PDB entry 6DBI | electron microscopy, 3.40 A resolution | chains A and H of the 10 polymer chains in the assembly

== Chain A ==
Molecule: Recombination activating gene 1 - MBP chimera
Source organism: Escherichia coli
Notes: EC 2.3.2.27
UniProtKB: chimeric construct of P0AEX9, O13033: residues -113 to 250 from P0AEX9 (MALE_ECOLI) positions 29-392 (UniProt number = residue number + 142); residues 271-1031 from O13033 positions 271-1031 (same numbers)
Amino-acid sequence (1159 residues; row label = number of the first residue in the row; numbers below 1 keep their minus sign (Met-127 is residue -127)):
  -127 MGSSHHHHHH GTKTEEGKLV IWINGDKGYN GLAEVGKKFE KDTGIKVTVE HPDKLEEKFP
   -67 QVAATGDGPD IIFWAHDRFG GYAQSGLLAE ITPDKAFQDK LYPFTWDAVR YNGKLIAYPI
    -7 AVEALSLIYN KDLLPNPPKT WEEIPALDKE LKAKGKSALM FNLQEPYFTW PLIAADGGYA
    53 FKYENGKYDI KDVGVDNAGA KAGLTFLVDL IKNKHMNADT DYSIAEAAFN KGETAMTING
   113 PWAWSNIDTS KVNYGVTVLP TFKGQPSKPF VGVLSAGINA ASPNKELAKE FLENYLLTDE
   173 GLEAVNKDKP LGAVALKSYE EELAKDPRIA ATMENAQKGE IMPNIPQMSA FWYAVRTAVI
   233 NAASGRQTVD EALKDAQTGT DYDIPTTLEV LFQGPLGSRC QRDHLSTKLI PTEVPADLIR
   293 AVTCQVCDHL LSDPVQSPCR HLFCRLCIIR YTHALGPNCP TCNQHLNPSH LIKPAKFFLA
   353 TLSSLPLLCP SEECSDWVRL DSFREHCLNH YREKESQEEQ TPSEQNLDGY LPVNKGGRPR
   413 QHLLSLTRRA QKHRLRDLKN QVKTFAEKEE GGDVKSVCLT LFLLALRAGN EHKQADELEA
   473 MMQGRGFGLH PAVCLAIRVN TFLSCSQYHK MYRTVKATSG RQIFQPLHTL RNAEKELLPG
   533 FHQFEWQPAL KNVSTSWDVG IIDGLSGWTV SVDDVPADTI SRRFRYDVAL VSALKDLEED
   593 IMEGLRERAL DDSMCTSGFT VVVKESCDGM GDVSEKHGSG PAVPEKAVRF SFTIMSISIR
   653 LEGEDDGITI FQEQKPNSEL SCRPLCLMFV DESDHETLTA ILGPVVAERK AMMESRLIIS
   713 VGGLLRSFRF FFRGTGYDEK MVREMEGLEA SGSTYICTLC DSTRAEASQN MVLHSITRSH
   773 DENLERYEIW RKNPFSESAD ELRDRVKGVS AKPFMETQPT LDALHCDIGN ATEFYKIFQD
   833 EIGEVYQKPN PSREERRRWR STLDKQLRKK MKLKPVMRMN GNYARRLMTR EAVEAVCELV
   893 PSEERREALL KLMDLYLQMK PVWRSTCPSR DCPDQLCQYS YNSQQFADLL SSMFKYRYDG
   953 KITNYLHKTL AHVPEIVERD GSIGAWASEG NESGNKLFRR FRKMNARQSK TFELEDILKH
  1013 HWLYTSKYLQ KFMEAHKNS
Disordered / not traced: -127 to 407, 1030-1031
Differences from the reference sequence: initiating methionine (-127); expression tag (-126 to -114); linker (251-270)
Ion coordination: Ca2+ site 1: Glu684 (shared with 1 residue of chain I); Ca2+ site 2: Asp730 (shared with 1 residue of chain F); Zn2+: Cys749, Cys752, His959, His964

== Chain H ==
Molecule: Forward strand of 23-RSS signal end
Sequence (45 nucleotides; each row starts with the number of its first residue):
     1 CACAGTGGTA GTACTCCACT GTCTGGCTGT ACAAAAACCC TGCAG

== How chain A and chain H interact ==
Residue-residue contacts - 31 pairs, chain A then chain H:
  Gly408(A) - DC39(H)  sugar contact
  Gly409(A) - DC38(H)  sugar contact
  Arg410(A) - DA36(H)  hydrogen bond to the sugar
  Arg410(A) - DA37(H)  sugar contact
  Pro411(A) - DA37(H)  phosphate contact
  Pro411(A) - DC38(H)  sugar contact
  Arg420(A) - DC27(H)  salt bridge to the phosphate
  Arg420(A) - DT28(H)  salt bridge to the phosphate
  Arg421(A) - DT28(H)  salt bridge to the phosphate
  Lys424(A) - DG29(H)  salt bridge to the phosphate
  Arg428(A) - DT30(H)  base contact
  Ser496(A) - DT6(H)  hydrogen bond to the phosphate
  Ser496(A) - DG7(H)  hydrogen bond to the phosphate
  Cys497(A) - DG7(H)  hydrogen bond to the phosphate
  Ser498(A) - DG5(H)  hydrogen bond to the phosphate
  Ser498(A) - DG7(H)  hydrogen bond to the phosphate
  Gln499(A) - DG5(H)  hydrogen bond to the phosphate
  Lys502(A) - DG5(H)  salt bridge to the phosphate
  Arg523(A) - DG8(H)  salt bridge to the phosphate
  Arg523(A) - DT9(H)  base contact
  Lys995(A) - DT6(H)  sugar contact
  Met996(A) - DT6(H)  sugar contact
  Met996(A) - DG7(H)  phosphate contact
  Asn997(A) - DG7(H)  sugar contact
  Ala998(A) - DT6(H)  sugar contact
  Arg999(A) - DT6(H)  base contact
  Arg999(A) - DG7(H)  base contact
  Arg999(A) - DG8(H)  hydrogen bond to the sugar
  Gln1000(A) - DG5(H)  base contact
  Gln1000(A) - DT6(H)  sugar contact
  Lys1011(A) - DG8(H)  salt bridge to the phosphate

== Summary ==
Chain A and chain H form an interface of 21 and 13 residues respectively; the contacts include 8 hydrogen
bonds and 7 salt bridges. Polar pairs include Arg410(A)-DA36(H), Arg999(A)-DG8(H) and Ser496(A)-DT6(H).
Cys749(A), Cys752(A), His959(A) and His964(A) coordinate Zn2+.
Chain A is Recombination activating gene 1 - MBP chimera (Escherichia coli) and chain H is Forward strand of
23-RSS signal end; the structure, Cryo-EM structure of RAG in complex with 12-RSS and 23-RSS nicked DNA
intermediates, was determined by electron microscopy together with 6DBJ, 6DBL, 6DBO, 6DBQ, 6DBR, 6DBT and 4
further entries from the same study.
